3Q8B - chain A; structure by X-ray diffraction, 2.00 A resolution.

[Chain A]
Molecule: Protective antigen
From: Bacillus anthracis
UniProt: P13423 (PAG_BACAN); residues 1-735 here correspond to UniProt positions 30-764 (UniProt number = residue number + 29)
Sequence (735 residues; each row starts with the number of its first residue):
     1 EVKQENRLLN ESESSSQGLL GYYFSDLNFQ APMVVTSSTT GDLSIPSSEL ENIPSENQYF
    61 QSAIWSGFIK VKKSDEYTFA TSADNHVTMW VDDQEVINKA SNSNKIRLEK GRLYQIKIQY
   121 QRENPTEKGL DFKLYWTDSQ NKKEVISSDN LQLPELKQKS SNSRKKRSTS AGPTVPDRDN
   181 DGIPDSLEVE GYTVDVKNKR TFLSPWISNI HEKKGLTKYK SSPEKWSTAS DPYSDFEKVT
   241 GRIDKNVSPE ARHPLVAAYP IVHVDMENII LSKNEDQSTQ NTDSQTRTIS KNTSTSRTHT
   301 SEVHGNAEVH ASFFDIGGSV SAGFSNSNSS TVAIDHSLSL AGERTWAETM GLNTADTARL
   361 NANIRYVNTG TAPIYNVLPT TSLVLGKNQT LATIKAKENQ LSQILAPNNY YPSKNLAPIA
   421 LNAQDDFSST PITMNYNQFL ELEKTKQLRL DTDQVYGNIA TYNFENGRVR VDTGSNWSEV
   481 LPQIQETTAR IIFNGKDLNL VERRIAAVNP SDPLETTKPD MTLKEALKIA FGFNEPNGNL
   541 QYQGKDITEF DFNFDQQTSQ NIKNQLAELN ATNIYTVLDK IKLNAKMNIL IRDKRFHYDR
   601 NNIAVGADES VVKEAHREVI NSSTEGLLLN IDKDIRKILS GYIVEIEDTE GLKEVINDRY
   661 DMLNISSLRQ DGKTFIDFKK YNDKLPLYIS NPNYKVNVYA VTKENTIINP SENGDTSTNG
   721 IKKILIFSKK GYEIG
Disordered / not traced: 1-14, 51-53, 72-73, 99-103, 168-175, 276-282, 302-321, 340, 735
Curated features (UniProtKB/Swiss-Prot):
  - region: Phe202 to Ile210 (Alpha-clamp)
  - binding site (Ca(2+)): Asp177, Asp179, Asp181, Ile183, Glu188, Ser222, Lys225, Asp235
  - site: Arg167, Ser168 (Cleavage), Arg178 (Alpha-clamp), Leu187 (Alpha-clamp), Phe236 (Alpha-clamp), Phe314, Asp315 (Cleavage), Phe427 (Phi-clamp), Phe464 (Alpha-clamp), Asp683 (Essential for binding to cell receptor)
What the authors report for this chain:
  - mutagenesis - E712C: unchanged stability

[In short]
Curated annotation (UniProt) lists 8 Ca2+-binding residues. The paper reports that E712C leaves stability
unchanged.
Chain A is Protective antigen (Bacillus anthracis); the structure, Crystal structure of WT Protective Antigen
(pH 9.0), was determined by X-ray diffraction, deposited together with 3Q8C, 3Q8E, 3Q8F and 3Q8A.
